Entry 4OBD (X-ray diffraction, 1.90 A resolution); this record covers chains B and E of the 3 polymer chains in the assembly.

== Chain B ==
Molecule: HIV-1 Protease
From: Human immunodeficiency virus type 1
Notes: EC 3.4.23.16
Reference sequence: P03369 (POL_HV1A2); residues 1-99 here correspond to UniProt positions 491-589 (UniProt number = residue number + 490)
Amino-acid sequence (99 residues; numbered 1 to 99; the number before each row is that of its first residue):
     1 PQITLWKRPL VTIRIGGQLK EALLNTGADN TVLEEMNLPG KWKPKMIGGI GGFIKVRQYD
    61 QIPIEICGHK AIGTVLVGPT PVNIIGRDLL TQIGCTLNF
Construct notes: engineered mutation Lys7 (Gln497 in P03369), Asn25 (Asp515 in P03369), Asn30 (Asp520 in P03369), Asp88 (Asn578 in P03369)
Reported in the primary citation:
  - mutagenesis - D25N: abolished catalytic activity (citing earlier work)
  - mutagenesis - D30N: decreased binding to NFV (citing earlier work)

== Chain E ==
Molecule: p1-p6 peptide
Reference sequence: P03349 (GAG_HV1A2); residues 1-10 here correspond to UniProt positions 446-455 (UniProt number = residue number + 445)
Amino-acid sequence (10 residues; row label = number of the first residue in the row):
     1 RPGNFFQNRP
Unresolved in the structure: 1
Construct notes: engineered mutation Phe6 (Leu451 in P03349), Asn8 (Ser453 in P03349)

== Chain B / chain E interface ==
Contacting residue pairs - 30 pairs, chain B then chain E:
  Arg8(B) - Pro2(E)  hydrogen bond (side chain-backbone)
  Arg8(B) - Gly3(E)
  Arg8(B) - Phe5(E)
  Leu23(B) - Phe5(E)  hydrophobic
  Asn25(B) - Phe5(E)  hydrogen bond (side chain-backbone)
  Gly27(B) - Phe6(E)
  Gly27(B) - Gln7(E)  hydrogen bond (backbone-backbone)
  Ala28(B) - Gln7(E)
  Asp29(B) - Gln7(E)  hydrogen bond (backbone-backbone)
  Asp29(B) - Asn8(E)
  Asp29(B) - Arg9(E)  salt bridge
  Asn30(B) - Gln7(E)  hydrogen bond (backbone-side chain)
  Asn30(B) - Arg9(E)
  Asn30(B) - Pro10(E)
  Lys45(B) - Pro10(E)
  Met46(B) - Pro10(E)
  Ile47(B) - Gln7(E)
  Ile47(B) - Asn8(E)
  Ile47(B) - Pro10(E)
  Gly48(B) - Phe6(E)
  Gly48(B) - Gln7(E)
  Gly48(B) - Asn8(E)  hydrogen bond (backbone-backbone)
  Gly49(B) - Phe6(E)
  Ile50(B) - Asn4(E)
  Ile50(B) - Phe6(E)
  Pro81(B) - Pro2(E)  hydrophobic
  Pro81(B) - Phe5(E)  hydrophobic
  Val82(B) - Phe5(E)  hydrophobic
  Ile84(B) - Phe5(E)  hydrophobic
  Arg87(B) - Arg9(E)
Other interface residues (no listed pair), chain B (19 interface residues in all): Val32, Leu76
The authors on this interface:
  - interface residues, chain B: Arg8(B), Asp29(B), Asn30(B)

== In short ==
Chain B and chain E form an interface of 19 and 9 residues respectively; the contacts include 6 hydrogen bonds
and 1 salt bridge. Polar contacts include Asp29(B)-Arg9(E), Arg8(B)-Pro2(E) and Asn25(B)-Phe5(E). From the
paper: D25N of chain B abolishes catalytic activity; interface residues Arg8(B), Asp29(B) and Asn30(B).
Chain B is HIV-1 Protease (Human immunodeficiency virus type 1) and chain E is p1-p6 peptide; the structure,
Crystal Structure of Nelfinavir-Resistant, Inactive HIV-1 Protease (D30N/N88D) in Complex with the p1-p6
substrate variant (L449F/S451N), was determined by X-ray diffraction (same publication as 4OBF, 4OBG, 4OBH,
4OBJ and 4OBK).
